Entry 4D7I (X-ray diffraction, 1.96 A resolution); this record covers chain A.

Chain A:
Protein: Nitric oxide synthase oxygenase
From: Bacillus subtilis SUBSP. subtilis STR. 168
Notes: EC 1.14.13.165
UniProt: O34453 (NOSO_BACSU); residues 1-363 here = UniProt positions 1-363
Sequence (363 residues; numbered 1 to 363; the number before each row is that of its first residue):
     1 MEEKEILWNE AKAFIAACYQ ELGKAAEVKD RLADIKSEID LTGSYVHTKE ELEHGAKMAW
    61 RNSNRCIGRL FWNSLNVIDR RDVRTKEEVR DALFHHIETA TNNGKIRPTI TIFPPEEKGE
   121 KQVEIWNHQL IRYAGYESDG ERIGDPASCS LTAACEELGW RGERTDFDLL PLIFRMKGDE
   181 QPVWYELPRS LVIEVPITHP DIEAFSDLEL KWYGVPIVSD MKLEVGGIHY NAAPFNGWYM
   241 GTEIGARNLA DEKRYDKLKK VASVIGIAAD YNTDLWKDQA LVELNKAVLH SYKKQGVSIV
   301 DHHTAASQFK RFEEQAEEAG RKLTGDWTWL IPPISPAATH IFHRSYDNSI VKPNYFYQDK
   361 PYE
Disordered / not traced: 1
Construct notes: engineered mutation Ala-25 (Glu in O34453), Ala-26 (Glu in O34453), Val-218 (Ile in O34453), Ala-316 (Glu in O34453)
Metal / ion sites: heme Fe near Cys-66 (its only coordinating residue here)
Small-molecule neighbours:
  - 0GD (6-[4-({[2-(3-fluorophenyl)ethyl]amino}methyl)phenyl]-4-methylpyridin-2-amine): His-128, Gln-129, Pro-216, Val-218, Phe-235, Asn-236, Gly-237, Trp-238, Tyr-239, Met-240, Glu-243, Trp-329, Tyr-357
  - tetrahydrobiopterin (H4B): Arg-247, Trp-327, Thr-328, Trp-329, Phe-342, His-343, Arg-344, Ser-345
  - heme (HEM): Trp-60, Ser-63, Arg-65, Cys-66, Ile-67, Gly-68, Leu-75, Pro-108, Met-221, Phe-235, Asn-236, Gly-237, Trp-238, Tyr-239, Met-240, Glu-243, Val-300, Trp-329, Tyr-355, Tyr-357
What the authors report for this chain:
  - binding site for 0GD: Glu-243

Summary:
Chain A binds heme, tetrahydrobiopterin and compound 0GD. The paper reports a binding site for 0GD at Glu-243.
Chain A is Nitric oxide synthase oxygenase (Bacillus subtilis SUBSP. subtilis STR. 168); the structure,
Structure of Bacillus subtilis nitric oxide synthase I218V in complex with
6-(4-(((3-Fluorophenethyl)amino)methyl)phenyl)-4-methylpyridin-2- amine, was determined by X-ray diffraction
together with 4D7H, 4D7J and 4D7O from the same study.
